Entry 8OUF (electron microscopy, 3.10 A resolution); this record covers chains B and I of the 10 polymer chains in the assembly.

== Chain B ==
Molecule: Human telomerase RNA
From: Homo sapiens
Sequence (451 nucleotides; each row starts with the number of its first residue):
     1 GGGUUGCGGAGGGUGGGCCUGGGAGGGGUGGUGGCCAUUUUUUGUCUAAC
    51 CCUAACUGAGAAGGGCGUAGGCGCCGUGCUUUUGCUCCCCGCGCGCUGUU
   101 UUUCUCGCUGACUUUCAGCGGGCGGAAAAGCCUCGGCCUGCCGCCUUCCA
   151 CCGUUCAUUCUAGAGCAAACAAAAAAUGUCAGCUGCUGGCCCGUUCGCCC
   201 CUCCCGGGGACCUGCGGCGGGUCGCCUGCCCAGCCCCCGAACCCCGCCUG
   251 GAGGCCGCGGUCGGCCCGGGGCUUCUCCGGAGGCACCCACUGCCACCGCG
   301 AAGAGUUGGGCUCUGUCAGCCGCGGGUCUCUCGGGGGCGAGGGCGAGGUU
   351 CAGGCCUUUCAGGCCGCAGGAAGAGGAACGGAGCGAGUCCCCGCGCGCGG
   401 CGCGAUUCCCUGAGCUGUGGGACGUGCACCCAGGACUCGGCUCACACAUG
   451 C
Disordered / not traced: 1-210, 219-361, 391-395, 398, 405-406, 427-428, 439, 451
Reported in the primary citation:
  - mutagenesis - G450A, G450C, G450U: decreased catalytic activity

== Chain I ==
Name: H/ACA ribonucleoprotein complex subunit 2
From: Homo sapiens
Reference sequence: Q9NX24 (NHP2_HUMAN); residue numbers follow UniProt; this construct covers 1-153
Chain sequence (153 residues; each row starts with the number of its first residue):
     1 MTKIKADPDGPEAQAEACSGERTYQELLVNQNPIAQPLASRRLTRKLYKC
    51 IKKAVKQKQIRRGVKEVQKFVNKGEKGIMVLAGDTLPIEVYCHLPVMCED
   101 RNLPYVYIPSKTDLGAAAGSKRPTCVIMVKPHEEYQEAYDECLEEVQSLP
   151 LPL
Disordered / not traced: 1-22, 153
UniProt features mapped onto this chain:
  - modified residue: Ser19 (Phosphoserine)
  - cross-link (Glycyl lysine isopeptide (Lys-Gly)): Lys3 (interchain with G-Cter in SUMO2), Lys5 (interchain with G-Cter in SUMO)
  - natural variant: Val126 (V126M: In DKCB2), Tyr139 (Y139H: In DKCB2)

== Interface between chain B and chain I ==
Pairs across the interface - 22 pairs, chain B then chain I:
  C410(B) - Glu66(I)  base contact
  U411(B) - Arg62(I)  base contact
  U411(B) - Ser120(I)  hydrogen bond to the base
  U411(B) - Lys121(I)  sugar contact
  U411(B) - Arg122(I)  base contact
  U416(B) - Arg122(I)  salt bridge to the phosphate
  G417(B) - Arg62(I)  hydrogen bond to the base
  G417(B) - Gly63(I)  phosphate contact
  G417(B) - Glu66(I)  hydrogen bond to the base
  G417(B) - Arg122(I)  salt bridge to the phosphate
  G417(B) - Thr124(I)  hydrogen bond to the sugar
  U418(B) - Gly63(I)  phosphate contact
  U418(B) - Val64(I)  hydrogen bond to the phosphate
  U418(B) - Thr85(I)  base contact
  U418(B) - Leu86(I)  hydrogen bond to the base
  U418(B) - Pro87(I)  base contact
  U418(B) - Val90(I)  sugar contact
  U418(B) - Lys111(I)  hydrogen bond to the base
  U418(B) - Thr124(I)  hydrogen bond to the phosphate
  U418(B) - Cys125(I)  hydrogen bond to the phosphate
  G419(B) - Lys65(I)  base contact
  G420(B) - Lys65(I)  hydrogen bond to the base
Also at the interface, not in a pair above, chain B (9 interface residues in all): C408, G421
Also at the interface, not in a pair above, chain I (19 interface residues in all): Lys69, Gly119, Pro123, Val126

== In short ==
Chain B and chain I form an interface of 9 and 19 residues respectively, with 10 hydrogen bonds and 2 salt
bridges. Polar contacts include U411(B)-Ser120(I), G417(B)-Arg62(I) and G417(B)-Glu66(I). The paper reports
that G450A, G450C and G450U of chain B reduce catalytic activity.
Chain B is Human telomerase RNA and chain I is H/ACA ribonucleoprotein complex subunit 2, both from Homo
sapiens; the structure, The H/ACA RNP lobe of human telomerase with the dyskerin thumb loop in an open
conformation, was determined by electron microscopy together with 8OUE from the same study.
